Entry 2D2C (X-ray diffraction, 3.80 A resolution); this record covers chains P and T of the 16 polymer chains in the assembly.

[Chain P]
Protein: Apocytochrome f
Source organism: Mastigocladus laminosus
Reference sequence: P83793 (CYF_MASLA); residues 1-289 here = UniProt positions 1-289
Chain sequence (289 residues; row label = number of the first residue in the row):
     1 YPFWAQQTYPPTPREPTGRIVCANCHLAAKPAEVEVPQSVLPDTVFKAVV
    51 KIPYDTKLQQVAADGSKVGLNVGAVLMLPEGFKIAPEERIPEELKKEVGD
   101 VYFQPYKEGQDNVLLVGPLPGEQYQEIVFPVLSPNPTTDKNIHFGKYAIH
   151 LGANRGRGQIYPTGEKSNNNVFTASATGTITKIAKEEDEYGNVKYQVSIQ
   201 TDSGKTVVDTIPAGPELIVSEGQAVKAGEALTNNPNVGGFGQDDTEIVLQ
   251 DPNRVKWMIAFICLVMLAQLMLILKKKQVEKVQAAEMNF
Not modelled in the structure: 287-289
Covalent attachments: heme (HEM) linked to Cys22, Cys25
Bound ions: heme Fe near Tyr1 (its only coordinating residue here)
Small-molecule neighbours:
  - BNT (2,5-dibromo-3-isopropyl-6-methylbenzo-1,4-quinone): Lys146, Tyr147, Ala148, Glu246
  - heme (HEM): Tyr1, Pro2, Trp4, Ala5, Val21, His26, Gln60, Leu70, Asn71, Val72, Gly73, Ala74, Val75, Leu115, Leu119, Gly152, Asn154, Arg155, Gly156, Arg157, Gly158, Ile160, Tyr161, Pro162, Ser167
What the authors report for this chain:
  - binding site for BNT: Lys146, Ala148, Glu246

[Chain T]
Protein: Cytochrome b6-f complex subunit V
Source organism: Mastigocladus laminosus
Reference sequence: P83797 (PETG_MASLA); residues -4 to 32 here correspond to UniProt positions 1-37 (UniProt number = residue number + 5)
Chain sequence (37 residues; row label = number of the first residue in the row; numbers below 1 keep their minus sign (Met-4 is residue -4)):
    -4 MVEPLLDGLVLGLVFATLGGLFYAAYQQYKRPNELGG
Not modelled in the structure: -4 to 3, 31-32
Small-molecule neighbours: beta-carotene (BCR): Phe17, Ala19, Ala20, Gln23

[Interface between chain P and chain T]
Residue-residue contacts (21):
  Gln38(P) - Phe10(T)
  Ser39(P) - Val9(T)
  Leu41(P) - Leu6(T)  hydrophobic
  Met258(P) - Thr12(T)
  Ile259(P) - Leu8(T)  hydrophobic
  Ile259(P) - Thr12(T)
  Ile262(P) - Thr12(T)
  Met266(P) - Gly15(T)
  Met266(P) - Leu16(T)  hydrophobic
  Met266(P) - Tyr18(T)
  Gln269(P) - Tyr18(T)
  Gln269(P) - Ala19(T)
  Gln269(P) - Gln22(T)
  Leu270(P) - Tyr18(T)
  Leu270(P) - Gln22(T)
  Ile273(P) - Gln22(T)
  Ile273(P) - Lys25(T)
  Lys277(P) - Pro27(T)
  Gln278(P) - Lys25(T)
  Glu280(P) - Asn28(T)  hydrogen bond
  Ala284(P) - Asn28(T)
Also at the interface, not in a pair above, chain P (15 interface residues in all): Val255
Also at the interface, not in a pair above, chain T (15 interface residues in all): Val5, Arg26

[Summary]
The chain P/chain T interface involves 15 residues from each chain, with 1 hydrogen bond. The hydrogen-bonded
pair is Glu280(P)-Asn28(T). Ligands of chain P: compound BNT. Chain T binds beta-carotene. Covalently linked
heme: at Cys25(P). From the paper: a binding site for BNT at Lys146(P), Ala148(P) and Glu246(P).
Here chain P is Apocytochrome f and chain T is Cytochrome b6-f complex subunit V, both from Mastigocladus
laminosus. Entry 2D2C (Crystal Structure Of Cytochrome B6F Complex with DBMIB From M. Laminosus) was
determined by X-ray diffraction.
